5EN0 - chains A and B; structure by X-ray diffraction, 2.81 A resolution.

== Chain A ==
Name: Rhodopsin
Source organism: Bos taurus
UniProt: P02699 (OPSD_BOVIN); residues 1-348 here = UniProt positions 1-348
Chain sequence (349 residues; each row starts with the number of its first residue; numbering starts at 0):
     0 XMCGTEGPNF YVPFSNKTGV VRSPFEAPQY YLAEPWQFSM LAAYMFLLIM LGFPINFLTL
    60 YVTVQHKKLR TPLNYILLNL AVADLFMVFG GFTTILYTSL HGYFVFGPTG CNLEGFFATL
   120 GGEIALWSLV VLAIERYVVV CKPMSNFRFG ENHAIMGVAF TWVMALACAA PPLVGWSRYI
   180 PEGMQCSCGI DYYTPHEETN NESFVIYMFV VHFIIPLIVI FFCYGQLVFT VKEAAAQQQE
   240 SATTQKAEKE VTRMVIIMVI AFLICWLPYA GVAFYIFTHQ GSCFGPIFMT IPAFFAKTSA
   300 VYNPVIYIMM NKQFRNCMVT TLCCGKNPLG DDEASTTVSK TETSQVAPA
Disordered / not traced: 327-348
Cystine bridges: Cys2-Cys282, Cys110-Cys187
Glycans and other covalent adducts: N-acetylglucosamine (NAG) linked to Asn15; retinal (RET) linked to Lys296; palmitic acid (PLM) linked to Cys322, Cys323
Modified positions: ACE (acetyl group) at position 0
Sequence notes: acetylation (0); engineered mutation Cys2 (Asn in P02699), Ile94 (Thr in P02699), Cys282 (Asp in P02699)
Small-molecule neighbours: retinal (RET): Ala117, Thr118, Glu122, Tyr191, Met207, Phe208, His211, Phe212, Trp265, Tyr268, Ala269, Ala272
UniProt features mapped onto this chain:
  - region: Asp330 to Ala348 (Interaction with SAG)
  - motif: Glu134 to Tyr136 ('Ionic lock' involved in activated form stabilization)
  - binding site (Zn(2+)): Glu201, Gln279
  - site: Glu113 (Plays an important role in the conformation switch to the active conformation)
  - modified residue: Met1 (N-acetylmethionine), Lys296 (N6-(retinylidene)lysine), Ser334 (Phosphoserine), Thr335 (Phosphothreonine), Thr336 (Phosphothreonine), Ser338 (Phosphoserine), Thr340 (Phosphothreonine), Thr342 (Phosphothreonine), Ser343 (Phosphoserine)
  - lipidation (S-palmitoyl cysteine): Cys322, Cys323
  - glycosylation: Asn15 (N-linked (GlcNAc...) asparagine)
  - mutagenesis: Asn15 (N15D: Normal light absorption; when associated with C-2 and C-282), Gly90 (G90D: Increased thermal stability and decreased retinal uptake. Decreases stability of the inactive conformation), Glu113 (E113Q: Causes shift to the activated conformation), Met257 (M257Y: Causes shift to the activated conformation)

== Chain B ==
Name: Guanine nucleotide-binding protein G(t) subunit alpha-3
Chain sequence (11 residues; row label = number of the first residue in the row):
   340 ILENLKDVGL F

== Chain A / chain B interface ==
Residue-residue contacts (16; chain A residue first):
  Leu72(A) with Asp346(B); Val347(B), hydrophobic
  Arg135(A) with Val347(B), hydrogen bond (side chain-backbone); Leu349(B)
  Val138(A) with Asn343(B), hydrogen bond (backbone-side chain)
  Val139(A) with Leu344(B), hydrophobic
  Thr242(A) with Leu341(B)
  Thr243(A) with Leu341(B)
  Ala246(A) with Leu341(B), hydrophobic; Phe350(B), hydrophobic
  Glu249(A) with Leu349(B)
  Val250(A) with Leu344(B), hydrophobic; Leu349(B)
  Asn310(A) with Gly348(B)
  Lys311(A) with Lys345(B); Phe350(B), hydrogen bond (side chain-backbone)
Other interface residues (no listed pair), chain A (20 interface residues in all): Lys141, Leu226, Thr229, Val230, Ala233, Lys245, Met253, Met257, Gln312
Other interface residues (no listed pair), chain B (10 interface residues in all): Ile340

== Overview ==
20 residues of chain A and 10 residues of chain B are in contact, with 3 hydrogen bonds. Polar pairs include
Arg135(A)-Val347(B), Val138(A)-Asn343(B) and Lys311(A)-Phe350(B). Covalently linked retinal: at Lys296(A).
Palmitic acid is covalently linked to Cys322(A) and Cys323(A). N-acetylglucosamine is covalently linked to
Asn15(A).
Here chain A is Rhodopsin (Bos taurus) and chain B is Guanine nucleotide-binding protein G(t) subunit alpha-3.
Entry 5EN0 (Crystal Structure of T94I rhodopsin mutant) was determined by X-ray diffraction together with 5DYS
from the same study.
